Entry 5KCD (X-ray diffraction, 1.82 A resolution); this record covers chains A and B of the 4 polymer chains in the assembly.

== Chain A (and B) ==
Molecule: Estrogen receptor
Source organism: Homo sapiens
Notes: fragment: ligand-binding domain; chain B of this document is another copy of the same molecule, construct and numbering; everything in this record applies to it too
Reference sequence: P03372 (ESR1_HUMAN), isoform P03372-3; residues 298-554 here correspond to UniProt positions 125-381 (UniProt number = residue number - 173)
Chain sequence (257 residues; each row starts with the number of its first residue):
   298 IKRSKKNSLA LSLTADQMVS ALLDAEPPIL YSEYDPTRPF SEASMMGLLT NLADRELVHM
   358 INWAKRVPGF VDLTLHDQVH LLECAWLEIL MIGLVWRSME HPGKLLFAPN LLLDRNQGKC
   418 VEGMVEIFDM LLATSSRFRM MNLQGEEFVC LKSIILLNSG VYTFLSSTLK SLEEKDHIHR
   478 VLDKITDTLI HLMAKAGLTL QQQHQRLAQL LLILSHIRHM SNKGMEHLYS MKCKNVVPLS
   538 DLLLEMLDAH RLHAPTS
Disordered / not traced: 298-304, 460-472, 549-554 (chain B: 298-304, 332-336, 457-469, 549-554)
Differences from the reference sequence: engineered mutation Ser-537 (Tyr364 in P03372)
Small-molecule neighbours: OB2 ((1S,2R,4S)-5,6-bis(4-hydroxyphenyl)-N-methyl-N-phenyl-7-oxabicyclo[2.2.1]hept-5-ene-2-sulfonamide): Met-343, Leu-346, Thr-347, Leu-349, Ala-350, Glu-353, Trp-383, Leu-384, Leu-387, Met-388, Leu-391, Arg-394, Phe-404, Val-418, Glu-419, Gly-420, Met-421, Ile-424, Phe-425, Leu-428, Met-517, Gly-521, His-524, Leu-525, Met-528, Leu-540
From the paper describing this entry:
  - conformationally variable residues (helix shift): Leu-525
  - binding site for OB2: Glu-419, His-524, Leu-525
  - mutagenesis - Y537S: increased stability (citing earlier work)

== Chain A / chain B interface ==
Pairs across the interface (51):
  Arg-434(A) / His-476(B)
  Ile-451(A) / Leu-509(B)  hydrophobic
  Asn-455(A) / Leu-509(B)
  Asn-455(A) / His-513(B)  hydrogen bond (backbone-side chain)
  Ser-456(A) / His-513(B)
  Val-458(A) / His-513(B)
  Tyr-459(A) / Arg-434(B)  hydrogen bond
  Tyr-459(A) / His-513(B)
  His-476(A) / Arg-434(B)
  Asp-480(A) / Gln-502(B)
  Asp-480(A) / Gln-506(B)  hydrogen bond
  Thr-483(A) / His-501(B)
  Thr-483(A) / Ala-505(B)
  Asp-484(A) / Gln-498(B)  hydrogen bond
  Asp-484(A) / Gln-502(B)  hydrogen bond
  Ile-487(A) / His-501(B)
  Leu-497(A) / Leu-497(B)  hydrophobic
  Leu-497(A) / His-501(B)
  Gln-498(A) / Asp-484(B)  hydrogen bond
  His-501(A) / Thr-483(B)
  His-501(A) / Asp-484(B)  salt bridge
  His-501(A) / Ile-487(B)
  His-501(A) / His-501(B)
  His-501(A) / Leu-504(B)
  Gln-502(A) / Asp-480(B)
  Gln-502(A) / Asp-484(B)  hydrogen bond
  Leu-504(A) / His-501(B)
  Ala-505(A) / Thr-483(B)
  Ala-505(A) / Leu-508(B)  hydrophobic
  Gln-506(A) / Asp-480(B)  hydrogen bond
  Leu-508(A) / Ala-505(B)  hydrophobic
  Leu-509(A) / Ile-451(B)  hydrophobic
  Leu-509(A) / Asn-455(B)
  Leu-511(A) / Leu-509(B)  hydrophobic
  Ser-512(A) / Asn-455(B)
  Ser-512(A) / Leu-511(B)  hydrogen bond (side chain-backbone)
  Ser-512(A) / Ser-512(B)  hydrogen bond (side chain-backbone)
  Ser-512(A) / Arg-515(B)  hydrogen bond
  His-513(A) / Asn-455(B)  hydrogen bond (side chain-backbone)
  His-513(A) / Arg-515(B)
  Arg-515(A) / Ser-512(B)  hydrogen bond
  Arg-515(A) / His-513(B)  hydrogen bond
  Arg-515(A) / His-516(B)  hydrogen bond
  His-516(A) / Arg-515(B)
  His-516(A) / Asn-519(B)  hydrogen bond
  Asn-519(A) / His-516(B)  hydrogen bond
  Asn-519(A) / Asn-519(B)  hydrogen bond
  Lys-520(A) / Asn-519(B)
  Glu-523(A) / Glu-523(B)
  Glu-523(A) / Tyr-526(B)  hydrogen bond
  His-547(A) / Lys-520(B)  hydrogen bond (backbone-side chain)
Interface residues without a listed pair, chain A (30 interface residues in all): Leu-479
Interface residues without a listed pair, chain B (31 interface residues in all): Ala-430, Ser-456, Leu-479, Ile-510, His-547

== Summary ==
The interface between chain A and chain B involves 30 residues on one side and 31 on the other; the contacts
include 20 hydrogen bonds and 1 salt bridge. Among the polar pairs are His-501(A)/Asp-484(B),
Asn-455(A)/His-513(B) and Tyr-459(A)/Arg-434(B). From the paper: a binding site for OB2 at Glu-419(A),
His-524(A) and Leu-525(A); Y537S of chain A increases stability.
Chain A and chain B are both Estrogen receptor (Homo sapiens); the structure, Crystal Structure of the
ER-alpha Ligand-binding Domain (Y537S) in Complex with an N-methyl Substituted OBHS-N derivative, was
determined by X-ray diffraction (same publication as 5KCC, 5KCE, 5KCF, 5KCT, 5KCU, 5KCW and 5KD9).
